8ZOM - chains E and O of the 20 polymer chains in the assembly; structure by electron microscopy, 2.74 A resolution.

Chain E:
Name: Cytochrome b-c1 complex subunit Rieske, mitochondrial
From: Arachis hypogaea
Notes: EC 7.1.1.8
Reference sequence: A0A445CTC8 (A0A445CTC8_ARAHY); numbering as in UniProt (aligned over 72-267)
Sequence (196 residues; numbered 72 to 267; the number before each row is that of its first residue):
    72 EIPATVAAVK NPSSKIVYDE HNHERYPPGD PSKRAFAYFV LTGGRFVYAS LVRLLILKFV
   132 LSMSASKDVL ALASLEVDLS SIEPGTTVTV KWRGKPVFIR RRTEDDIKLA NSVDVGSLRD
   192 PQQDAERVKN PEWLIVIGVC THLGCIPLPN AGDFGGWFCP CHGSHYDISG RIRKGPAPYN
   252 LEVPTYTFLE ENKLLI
Disulfides: Cys216-Cys232
Small-molecule neighbours: 2Fe-2S cluster (FES): Cys211, His213, Leu214, Gly215, Cys216, Cys230, Cys232, His233, Gly234, Ser235

Chain O:
Name: Cytochrome b
From: Arachis hypogaea
Reference sequence: A0A8F2YUY6 (A0A8F2YUY6_ARAHY); numbering as in UniProt (aligned over 1-386)
Sequence (386 residues; each row starts with the number of its first residue):
     1 MRNQRFSLLK QPISSTLNQH LIDYPTPSNL SYWWGFGSLA GICLVIQIVT GVFLAMHYTP
    61 HVDLAFNSVE HVMRDVEGGW LLRYMHANGA SMFLIVVHLH IFRGLYHASY SSPREFVRCL
   121 GVVIFLLMIV TAFTGYVPPW GQMSFWGATV ITSLASAIPV VGDTIVTWLW GGFSVDNATL
   181 NRFFSLHHLL PFILVGASLL HLAALHQYGS NNPLGVHSEM DQISFYPYFY VKDLVGWVAF
   241 AIFFSIWIFY APNVLGHPDN YIPANPMPTP PHIVPEWYFL PIHAILRSIP DKSGGVAAIA
   301 PVFICLLALP FFKSMYVRSS SFRPIHQGIF WLLLADRLLL GWIGCQPVEA PFVTIGQIPP
   361 LVFFLFFAIT PIPGRVGRGI PNSYTD
Disordered / not traced: 386
Bound ions: heme Fe site 1: His86, His187; heme Fe site 2: His100, His201
Small-molecule neighbours:
  - 1,2-Distearoyl-sn-glycerophosphoethanolamine (3PE), molecule 1: His20, Phe116, Ile193, Gly196, Ala197, Leu199, Leu200, Ala203, Ala204, His206, Gln207
  - 1,2-Distearoyl-sn-glycerophosphoethanolamine (3PE), molecule 2: Trp33, Leu99, Phe102, Arg103, Tyr106, His107, Ser321, Phe330, Trp331, Leu334
  - 1,2-Distearoyl-sn-glycerophosphoethanolamine (3PE), molecule 3: Val161, Thr164, Trp168
  - 1,2-Distearoyl-sn-glycerophosphoethanolamine (3PE), molecule 4: Phe243, Ile246, Trp247, Tyr250, Ala251, Val254
  - 1,2-Distearoyl-sn-glycerophosphoethanolamine (3PE), molecule 5: Pro324, Ile325, Gly328, Ile329, Leu332, Ile369
  - Pyraclostrobin (A1D6K; methyl N-[2-[[1-(4-chlorophenyl)pyrazol-3-yl]oxymethyl]phenyl]-N-methoxy-carbamate): Ile129, Val130, Ala132, Phe133, Tyr136, Val137, Met143, Gly147, Ala148, Val150, Ile151, Ile273, Val274, Pro275, Glu276, Tyr278, Phe279, Ile282, His283
  - heme (HEM), molecule 1: Trp34, Gly35, Gly37, Ser38, Ala40, Gly41, Phe93, Val97, His100, Ile101, Arg103, Ser109, Val117, Arg118, Gly121, Val122, Ile124, Phe125, Ser198, His201, Leu202, Leu205, Ser210, Asn211
  - heme (HEM), molecule 2: Gln47, Ile48, Gly51, Val52, Leu54, Ala55, Tyr58, Val69, Arg83, His86, Ala87, Ala90, Phe93, Thr131, Ala132, Gly135, Tyr136, Pro138, Pro139, Phe184, His187, His188, Pro191, Phe192, Tyr278

Interface between chain E and chain O:
Contacting residue pairs - 38 pairs, chain E then chain O:
  Val131(E) - Trp168(O)  hydrogen bond (backbone-side chain)
  Met134(E) - Trp168(O)
  Met134(E) - Arg182(O)  hydrogen bond (backbone-side chain)
  Ser135(E) - Thr167(O)
  Ser135(E) - Trp168(O)
  Ser135(E) - Gly171(O)
  Ala136(E) - Gly171(O)
  Ala144(E) - Phe173(O)  hydrophobic
  Lys162(E) - Met267(O)
  Arg164(E) - Phe173(O)
  Lys166(E) - Phe173(O)
  Pro167(E) - Met267(O)  hydrophobic
  Arg190(E) - Asp291(O)  salt bridge
  His213(E) - Lys292(O)
  Leu214(E) - Thr149(O)
  Leu214(E) - Val150(O)
  Leu214(E) - Ser153(O)
  Leu214(E) - Leu154(O)  hydrophobic
  Leu214(E) - Lys292(O)
  Gly215(E) - Thr149(O)
  Cys216(E) - Trp146(O)  hydrophobic
  Cys216(E) - Val150(O)  hydrophobic
  Ile217(E) - Trp146(O)
  Ile217(E) - Pro266(O)
  Ile217(E) - Met267(O)
  Ile217(E) - Thr269(O)  hydrogen bond (backbone-side chain)
  Leu219(E) - Thr269(O)
  Leu219(E) - Pro271(O)
  Pro231(E) - Pro271(O)
  Cys232(E) - Val150(O)  hydrophobic
  Cys232(E) - Ile273(O)  hydrophobic
  Cys232(E) - Arg287(O)
  His233(E) - Leu286(O)
  His233(E) - Arg287(O)
  His236(E) - Val348(O)
  Pro247(E) - Pro290(O)
  Pro247(E) - Asp291(O)
  Pro247(E) - Lys292(O)
Other interface residues (no listed pair), chain E (27 interface residues in all): Val140, Leu141, Gly165, Pro218, Gly234, Gly246
Other interface residues (no listed pair), chain O (25 interface residues in all): Gly172, Pro270, His283, Ile289

In short:
The interface between chain E and chain O involves 27 residues on one side and 25 on the other; the contacts
include 3 hydrogen bonds and 1 salt bridge. Among the polar pairs are Arg190(E)-Asp291(O), Val131(E)-Trp168(O)
and Met134(E)-Arg182(O). Bound to chain E: 2Fe-2S cluster.
Here chain E is Cytochrome b-c1 complex subunit Rieske, mitochondrial and chain O is Cytochrome b, both from
Arachis hypogaea. Entry 8ZOM (Cryo-EM structure of pyraclostrobin-bound Arachis hypogaea bc1 complex) was
determined by electron microscopy.
